Entry 6HE5 (electron microscopy, 4.12 A resolution (low resolution: residue-level contacts below are approximate; hydrogen-bond / salt-bridge calls are withheld)); this record covers chains D and H of the 20 polymer chains in the assembly.

Chain D:
Protein: Proteasome subunit alpha
Source organism: Archaeoglobus fulgidus (strain ATCC 49558 / VC-16 / DSM 4304 / JCM 9628 / NBRC 100126)
Notes: EC 3.4.25.1; engineered mutation(s): 0
UniProtKB: O29760 (PSA_ARCFU); numbering as in UniProt (aligned over 2-246)
Sequence (247 residues; numbered 0 to 246; the number before each row is that of its first residue; numbering starts at 0):
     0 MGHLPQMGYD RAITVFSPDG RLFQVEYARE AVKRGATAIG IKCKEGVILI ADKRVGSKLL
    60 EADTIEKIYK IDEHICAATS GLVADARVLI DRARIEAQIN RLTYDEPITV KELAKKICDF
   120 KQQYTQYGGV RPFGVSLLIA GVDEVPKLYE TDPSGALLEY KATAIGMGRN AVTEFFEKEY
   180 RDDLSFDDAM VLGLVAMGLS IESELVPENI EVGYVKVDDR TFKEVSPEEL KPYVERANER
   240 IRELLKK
Unresolved in the structure: 0-4
Sequence notes: initiating methionine (0); expression tag (1)
What the authors report for this chain:
  - self-association interface (contacts with another copy of this molecule): Pro17

Chain H:
Protein: Proteasome-activating nucleotidase
Source organism: Archaeoglobus fulgidus (strain ATCC 49558 / VC-16 / DSM 4304 / JCM 9628 / NBRC 100126)
UniProtKB: O28303 (PAN_ARCFU); residue numbers follow UniProt; this construct covers 2-398
Sequence (401 residues; numbered -2 to 398; the number before each row is that of its first residue; numbers below 1 keep their minus sign (Gly-2 is residue -2)):
    -2 GHMGGDSEIQ YLLEKLKKLE EDYYKLRELY RRLEDEKKFI ESERIRYERE VRRLRSEVER
    58 LRSPPLLVGV VSDILEDGRV VVKSSTGPKF VVNTSQYINE EELKPGARVA LNQQTLAIVN
   118 VLPTSKDPMV YGFEVEEKPE VSYEDIGGLD VQIEEIREAV ELPLLKPELF AEVGIEPPKG
   178 VLLYGPPGTG KTLLAKAVAN QTRATFIRVV GSEFVQKYIG EGARLVREVF QLAKEKAPSI
   238 IFIDELDAIA ARRTNSDTSG DREVQRTMMQ LLAELDGFDP RGDVKVIGAT NRIDILDPAI
   298 LRPGRFDRII EVPLPTFEGR IQIFKIHTRK MKLAEDVDFK ELARITEGAS GADIKAICTE
   358 AGMFAIREER AKVTMLDFTK AIEKVLKKTT PIPDLKGVMF V
Unresolved in the structure: -2 to 389
Sequence notes: expression tag (-2 to 1)
UniProt features mapped onto this chain:
  - region: Met396 to Val398 (Docks into pockets in the proteasome alpha-ring to cause gate opening)
  - binding site (ATP): Gly185 to Leu190, His324

Chain D / chain H interface:
Residue-residue contacts - 10 pairs, chain D then chain H:
  Arg20(D) with Leu392(H)
  Glu25(D) with Leu392(H); Met396(H)
  Arg28(D) with Leu392(H); Val395(H)
  Glu29(D) with Leu392(H)
  Asp151(D) with Val395(H)
  Ser153(D) with Met396(H)
  Leu157(D) with Val395(H); Val398(H)
Interface residues without a listed pair, chain D (10 interface residues in all): Gly19, Lys32, Ala155
Interface residues without a listed pair, chain H (5 interface residues in all): Phe397

Summary:
Chain D and chain H form an interface of 10 and 5 residues respectively. Curated annotation (UniProt) lists 7
ATP-binding residues on chain H. The paper reports a self-association interface involving Pro17(D).
Chain D is Proteasome subunit alpha and chain H is Proteasome-activating nucleotidase, both from Archaeoglobus
fulgidus (strain ATCC 49558 / VC-16 / DSM 4304 / JCM 9628 / NBRC 100126); the structure, 20S core particle of
PAN-proteasomes, was determined by electron microscopy (same publication as 6HE7, 6HE8, 6HE9, 6HEA, 6HEC and
6HED).
